1IF7 - chain A; structure by X-ray diffraction, 1.98 A resolution.

Chain A:
Name: Carbonic anhydrase II
Source organism: Homo sapiens
Notes: EC 4.2.1.1
UniProt: P00918 (CAH2_HUMAN); the author numbering skips numbers that UniProt does not, so the offset changes along the chain: 2-125 = UniProt 1-124; 127-261 = UniProt 125-259
Amino-acid sequence (259 residues; numbered 2 to 261; 1 number in that range is skipped by the numbering (no residue carries it; nothing is unmodelled there); the number before each row is that of its first residue):
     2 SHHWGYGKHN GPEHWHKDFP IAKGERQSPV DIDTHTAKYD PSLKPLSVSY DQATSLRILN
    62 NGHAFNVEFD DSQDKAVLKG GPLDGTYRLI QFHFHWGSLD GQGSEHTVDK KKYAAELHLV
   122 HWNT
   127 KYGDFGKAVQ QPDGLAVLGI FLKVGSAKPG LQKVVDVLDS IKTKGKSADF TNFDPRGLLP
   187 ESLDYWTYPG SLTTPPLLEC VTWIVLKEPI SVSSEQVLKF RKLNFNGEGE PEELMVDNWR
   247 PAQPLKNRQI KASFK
Not modelled in the structure: 2
Bound ions: Zn2+: H94, H96, H119 (together with SBR); Hg2+: V135, Q137, E205, C206
Small-molecule neighbours: SBR ((R)-N-(3-indol-1-yl-2-methyl-propyl)-4-sulfamoyl-benzamide): Q92, H94, H96, E106, H119, V121, F131, G132, V135, V143, S197, L198, T199, T200, P202, W209
Reported in the primary citation:
  - binding site for SBR: F131 (from molecular simulation)
  - binding site for SBR: V135, L198, P202

In short:
Bound to chain A: compound SBR. H94, H96 and H119 form the Zn2+ site. V135, Q137, E205 and C206 coordinate
Hg2+. From the paper: a binding site for SBR at F131, V135 and L198 among others.
Chain A is Carbonic anhydrase II (Homo sapiens); the structure, Carbonic Anhydrase II Complexed With
(R)-N-(3-Indol-1-yl-2-methyl-propyl)-4-sulfamoyl-benzamide, was determined by X-ray diffraction, deposited
together with 1IF8 and 1IF9.
